PDB entry 2E22 | X-ray diffraction, 2.40 A resolution | chain A

== Chain A ==
Molecule: Xanthan lyase
From: Bacillus sp
Notes: EC 4.2.2.12
UniProt: Q9AQS0 (Q9AQS0_BACGL); residues 26-777 here = UniProt positions 26-777
Amino-acid sequence (752 residues; numbered 26 to 777; the number before each row is that of its first residue):
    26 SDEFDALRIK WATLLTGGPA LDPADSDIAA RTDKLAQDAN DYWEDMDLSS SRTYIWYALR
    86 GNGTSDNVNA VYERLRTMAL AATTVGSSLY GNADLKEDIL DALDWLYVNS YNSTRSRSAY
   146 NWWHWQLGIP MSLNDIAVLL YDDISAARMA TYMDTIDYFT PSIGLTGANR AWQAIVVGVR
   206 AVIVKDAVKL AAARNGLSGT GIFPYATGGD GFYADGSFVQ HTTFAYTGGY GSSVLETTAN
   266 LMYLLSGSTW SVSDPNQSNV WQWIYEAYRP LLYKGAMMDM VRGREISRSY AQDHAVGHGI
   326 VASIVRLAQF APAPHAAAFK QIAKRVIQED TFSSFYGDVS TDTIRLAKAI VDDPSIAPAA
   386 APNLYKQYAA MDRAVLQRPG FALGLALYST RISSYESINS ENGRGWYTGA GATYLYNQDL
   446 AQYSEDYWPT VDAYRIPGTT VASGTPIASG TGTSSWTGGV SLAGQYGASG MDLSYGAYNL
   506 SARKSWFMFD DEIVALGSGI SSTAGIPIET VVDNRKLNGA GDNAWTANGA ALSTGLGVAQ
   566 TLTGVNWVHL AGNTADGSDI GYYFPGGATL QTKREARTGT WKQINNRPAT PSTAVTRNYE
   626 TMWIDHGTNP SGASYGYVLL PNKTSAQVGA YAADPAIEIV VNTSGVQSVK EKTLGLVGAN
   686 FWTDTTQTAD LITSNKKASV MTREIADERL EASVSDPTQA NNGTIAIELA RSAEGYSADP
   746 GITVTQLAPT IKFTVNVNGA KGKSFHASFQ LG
Swiss-Prot annotation at these positions:
  - active site: Tyr255 (Proton donor/acceptor)
  - binding site (xanthan): Asn146 to Trp148, His246, Tyr255, Arg309, Arg313 to Tyr315, Asn424, Arg612
  - binding site (Ca(2+)): Asp515, Asp516, Glu517, Glu676
  - mutagenesis: Asn194 (N194A: Loss of activity by 60%), His246 (H246A: Loss of activity by 60%), Tyr255 (Y255F: Loss of activity by 50%), Arg313 (R313A: Reduced catalytic activity), Tyr315 (Y315F: Negligible change in catalytic activity), Arg612 (R612A: Increased catalysis rate but decreased affinity with substrate)
Residues lining bound ligands: alpha-D-mannopyranose (MAN): Trp148, His149, Trp197, Tyr255, Arg309, Glu310, Arg313, Arg612

== Overview ==
Ligands of chain A: alpha-D-mannopyranose. Curated annotation (UniProt) lists active-site residue Tyr255, 11
xanthan-binding residues, 4 Ca2+-binding residues and 6 mutagenesis sites.
Chain A is Xanthan lyase (Bacillus sp); the structure, Crystal structure of xanthan lyase in complex with
mannose, was determined by X-ray diffraction, deposited together with 2E24.
